8TTU - chains A and B; structure by X-ray diffraction, 2.36 A resolution.

== Chain A ==
Molecule: Sorting nexin-27
From: Homo sapiens
UniProt: Q96L92 (SNX27_HUMAN), isoform Q96L92-3; residue numbers follow UniProt; this construct covers 271-528
Chain sequence (261 residues; numbered 268 to 528; the number before each row is that of its first residue):
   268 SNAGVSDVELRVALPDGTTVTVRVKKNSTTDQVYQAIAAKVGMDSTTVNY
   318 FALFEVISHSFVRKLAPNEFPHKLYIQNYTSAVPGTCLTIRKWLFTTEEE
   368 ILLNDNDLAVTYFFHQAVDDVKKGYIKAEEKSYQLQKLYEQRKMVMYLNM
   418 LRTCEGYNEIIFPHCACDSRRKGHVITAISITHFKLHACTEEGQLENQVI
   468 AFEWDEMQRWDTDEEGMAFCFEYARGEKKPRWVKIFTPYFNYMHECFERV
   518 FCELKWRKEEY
Disordered / not traced: 268-272
Sequence notes: expression tag (268-270)
Modified residues: Cys-421 (S-dimethylarsinoyl-cysteine; CAF); Cys-519 (S-dimethylarsinoyl-cysteine; CAF)
From the paper describing this entry:
  - mutagenesis - K495D, K496D, K501D: decreased binding to SNX6
  - mutagenesis - R498D: decreased binding to WASH and ESCPE-1 complexes

== Chain B ==
Molecule: Fam21A repeat 19 peptide
UniProt: Q641Q2 (WAC2A_HUMAN); residue numbers follow UniProt; this construct covers 1261-1274
Chain sequence (14 residues; numbered 1261 to 1274; the number before each row is that of its first residue):
  1261 NLFDDNIDIFADLT
Disordered / not traced: 1261-1265, 1273-1274

== Chain A / chain B interface ==
Pairs across the interface (19):
  Asp-435(A) with Asn-1266(B)
  Ser-436(A) with Ile-1267(B); Asp-1268(B); Ile-1269(B), hydrogen bond (backbone-backbone)
  Arg-437(A) with Asp-1268(B); Phe-1270(B)
  Arg-438(A) with Asn-1266(B), hydrogen bond (side chain-backbone); Asp-1268(B)
  Val-442(A) with Phe-1270(B), hydrophobic
  Leu-453(A) with Ile-1269(B), hydrophobic; Phe-1270(B)
  Ala-455(A) with Phe-1270(B), hydrophobic
  Gln-465(A) with Phe-1270(B), hydrogen bond (side chain-backbone)
  Val-466(A) with Phe-1270(B)
  Ile-467(A) with Ile-1269(B), hydrophobic; Phe-1270(B), hydrophobic
  Tyr-490(A) with Ile-1269(B)
  Arg-498(A) with Asn-1266(B); Ile-1267(B), hydrogen bond (side chain-backbone)
Other interface residues (no listed pair), chain A (14 interface residues in all): His-454, Phe-469
Other interface residues (no listed pair), chain B (6 interface residues in all): Asp-1272
From the paper, about this interface:
  - interface residues, chain A: Arg-498(A) (proposed by the authors, not directly observed)
  - hot spots on chain A (mutagenesis) - R437D, R498D: abolished binding to Fam21A repeat 19 peptide (chain B)

== Summary ==
The interface between chain A and chain B involves 14 residues on one side and 6 on the other; the contacts
include 4 hydrogen bonds. Polar contacts include Arg-438(A)/Asn-1266(B), Gln-465(A)/Phe-1270(B) and
Arg-498(A)/Ile-1267(B). The paper reports that K495D, K496D and K501D of chain A reduce binding to SNX6; the
interface residue Arg-498(A); 5 substitutions were tested in all.
Here chain A is Sorting nexin-27 (Homo sapiens) and chain B is Fam21A repeat 19 peptide. Entry 8TTU (Structure
of SNX27 FERM complexed with Fam21A repeat 19 (1261 - 1274)) was determined by X-ray diffraction together with
8TTA, 8TTC, 8TTD, 8TTT and 8TTV from the same study.
